6ADA - chains A and C of the 3 polymer chains in the assembly; structure by X-ray diffraction, 3.15 A resolution.

Chain A:
Name: H(+)/Cl(-) exchange transporter ClcA
From: Escherichia coli (strain K12)
UniProt: P37019 (CLCA_ECOLI); numbering as in UniProt (aligned over 1-473)
Sequence (473 residues; row label = number of the first residue in the row):
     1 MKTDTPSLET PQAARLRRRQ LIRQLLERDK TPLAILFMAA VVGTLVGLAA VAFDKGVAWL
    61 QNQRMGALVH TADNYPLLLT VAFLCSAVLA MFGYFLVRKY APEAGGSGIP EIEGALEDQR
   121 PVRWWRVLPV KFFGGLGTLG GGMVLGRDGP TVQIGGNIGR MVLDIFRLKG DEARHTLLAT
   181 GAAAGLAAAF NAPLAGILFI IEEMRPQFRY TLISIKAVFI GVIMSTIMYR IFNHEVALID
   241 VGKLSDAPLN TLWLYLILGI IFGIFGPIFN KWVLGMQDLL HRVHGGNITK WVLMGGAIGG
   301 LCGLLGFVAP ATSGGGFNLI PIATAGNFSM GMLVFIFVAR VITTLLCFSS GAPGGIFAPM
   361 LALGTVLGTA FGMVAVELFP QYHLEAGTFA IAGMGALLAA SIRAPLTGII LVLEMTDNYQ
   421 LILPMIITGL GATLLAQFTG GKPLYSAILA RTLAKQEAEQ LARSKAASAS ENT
Unresolved in the structure: 1-16, 461-473
Construct notes: engineered mutation Asp-148 (Glu in P37019)
UniProt features mapped onto this chain:
  - motif: Gly-106 to Pro-110 (Selectivity filter part_1), Gly-146, Arg-147, Gly-149, Pro-150 (Selectivity filter part_2), Gly-355 to Pro-359 (Selectivity filter part_3)
  - binding site (chloride): Ser-107, Ile-356, Phe-357, Tyr-445
  - site: Glu-203 (Mediates proton transfer from the protein to the inner aqueous phase)
  - mutagenesis: Ser-107 (S107A: Uncouples chloride transport from proton transport), Glu-203 (E203A/G/Q/S/T: Abolishes proton transport, and reduces chloride transport; E203C/I/L/V: Abolishes proton and chloride transport; E203D/H: No effect on proton and chloride transport ...), Tyr-445 (Y445A: Abolishes gating, permitting continuous rapid transit of chloride ions; when associated with A-148; Y445F/W: No effect; Y445L: Alters stoichiometry of proton/chloride exchange)

Chain C:
Name: antibody Fab fragment, heavy chain
From: Mus musculus
Notes: antibody fragment or engineered binder
Sequence (222 residues; row label = number of the first residue in the row):
     1 EVRLLESGGG LVQPGGSLKL SCAASGFDYS RYWMSWVRQA PGKGLKWIGE INPVSSTINY
    61 TPSLKDKFII SRDNAKDTLY LQISKVRSED TALYYCARLY YGYGYWYFDV WGAGTTVTVS
   121 SAKTTPPSVY PLAPGSAAAA ASMVTLGCLV KGYFPEPVTV TWNSGSLAAG VHTFPAVLQA
   181 ALYTLSSSVT VPSSSWPSET VTCNVAHPAS STKVDKKIVP RA
Disulfide bonds: Cys-22/Cys-96, Cys-148/Cys-203

How chain A and chain C interact:
Contacting residue pairs - 13 pairs, chain A then chain C:
  Lys-243(A) / Arg-31(C)  hydrogen bond (backbone-side chain)
  Asp-246(A) / Tyr-101(C)
  Pro-248(A) / Tyr-101(C)  hydrophobic
  Pro-248(A) / Gly-104(C)
  Leu-249(A) / Tyr-103(C)
  Asn-250(A) / Tyr-103(C)  hydrogen bond (backbone-backbone)
  Asn-250(A) / Gly-104(C)  hydrogen bond (side chain-backbone)
  Asn-250(A) / Tyr-105(C)
  Gln-381(A) / Trp-106(C)
  Tyr-382(A) / Trp-106(C)  hydrogen bond (backbone-side chain)
  His-383(A) / Trp-33(C)
  His-383(A) / Glu-50(C)  salt bridge
  His-383(A) / Trp-106(C)  hydrogen bond
Interface residues without a listed pair, chain A (9 interface residues in all): Pro-380
Interface residues without a listed pair, chain C (9 interface residues in all): Asn-59

Overview:
Chain A and chain C each contribute 9 residues to their interface; the contacts include 5 hydrogen bonds and 1
salt bridge. Polar contacts include His-383(A)/Glu-50(C), Lys-243(A)/Arg-31(C) and Asn-250(A)/Gly-104(C).
UniProt lists 4 chloride-binding residues and 3 mutagenesis sites on chain A.
Here chain A is H(+)/Cl(-) exchange transporter ClcA (Escherichia coli (strain K12)) and chain C is antibody
Fab fragment, heavy chain (Mus musculus). Entry 6ADA (Crystal structure of the E148D mutant CLC-ec1 in 200mM
bromide) was determined by X-ray diffraction, deposited together with 6AD7, 6AD8, 6ADB, 6ADC, 6K5A, 6K5D, 6K5F
and 6K5I.
